PDB entry 5IUD | X-ray diffraction, 3.30 A resolution | chains A and B of the 3 polymer chains in the assembly

[Chain A]
Protein: DNA polymerase alpha catalytic subunit
Organism: Homo sapiens
Notes: EC 2.7.7.7
Reference sequence: P09884 (DPOLA_HUMAN); numbering as in UniProt (aligned over 338-1255)
Chain sequence (918 residues; row label = number of the first residue in the row):
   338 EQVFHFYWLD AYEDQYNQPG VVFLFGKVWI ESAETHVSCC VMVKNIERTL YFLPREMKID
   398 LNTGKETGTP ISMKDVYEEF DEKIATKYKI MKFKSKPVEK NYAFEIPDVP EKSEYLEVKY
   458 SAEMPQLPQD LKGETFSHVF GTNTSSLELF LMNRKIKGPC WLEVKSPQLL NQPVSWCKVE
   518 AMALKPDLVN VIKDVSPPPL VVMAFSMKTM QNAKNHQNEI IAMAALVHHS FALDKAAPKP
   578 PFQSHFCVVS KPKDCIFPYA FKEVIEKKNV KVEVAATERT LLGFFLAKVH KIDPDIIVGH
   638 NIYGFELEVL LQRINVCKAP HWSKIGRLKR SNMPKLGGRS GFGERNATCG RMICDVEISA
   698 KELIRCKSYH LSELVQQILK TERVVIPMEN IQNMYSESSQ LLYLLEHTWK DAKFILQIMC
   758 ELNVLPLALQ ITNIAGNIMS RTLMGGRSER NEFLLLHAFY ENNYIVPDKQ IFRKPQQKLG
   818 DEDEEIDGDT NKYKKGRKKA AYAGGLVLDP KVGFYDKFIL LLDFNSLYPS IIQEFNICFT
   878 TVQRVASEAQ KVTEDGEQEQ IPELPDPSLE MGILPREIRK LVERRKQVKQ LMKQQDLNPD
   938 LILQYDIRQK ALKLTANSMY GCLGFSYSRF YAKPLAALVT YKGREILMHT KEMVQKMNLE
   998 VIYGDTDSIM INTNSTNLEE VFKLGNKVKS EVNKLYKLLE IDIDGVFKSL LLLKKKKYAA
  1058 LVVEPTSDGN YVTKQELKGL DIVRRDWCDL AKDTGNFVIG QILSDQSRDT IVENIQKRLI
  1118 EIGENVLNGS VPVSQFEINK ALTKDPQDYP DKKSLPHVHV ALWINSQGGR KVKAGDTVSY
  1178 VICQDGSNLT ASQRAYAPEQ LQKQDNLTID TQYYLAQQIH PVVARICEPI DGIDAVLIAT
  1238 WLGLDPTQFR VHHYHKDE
Unresolved in the structure: 674-679, 809-835, 882-897, 1246-1255
UniProt features mapped onto this chain:
  - modified residue: Thr406 (Phosphothreonine), Lys970 (N6-succinyllysine)
From the paper describing this entry:
  - catalytic residues: Asp860, Asp1004
  - binding site for DNA template (chain B): Arg784, Lys1052, Lys1053, Lys1054, Trp1084, Asp1148, Ser1151, Ser1189, Arg1222
  - conformationally variable residues (side-chain flip): Asp860
  - binding site for DNA primer: Arg1081, Arg1082, Lys1137, Ala1138, Thr1140, Tyr1146, Leu1152, His1154

[Chain B]
Molecule: DNA template
Sequence (16 nucleotides; numbered 3 to 18; the number before each row is that of its first residue):
     3 ATGGTAGGGG AAGGAT
Unresolved in the structure: 3

[Interface between chain A and chain B]
Pairs across the interface (37; chain A residue first):
  Gly783(A) with DG5(B), phosphate contact
  Arg784(A) with DG5(B), hydrogen bond to the base
  Ser785(A) with DG5(B), hydrogen bond to the phosphate
  Ala837(A) with DT7(B), phosphate contact
  Ala838(A) with DT7(B), hydrogen bond to the phosphate
  Tyr839(A) with DG6(B), sugar contact; DT7(B), sugar contact
  Ala840(A) with DT7(B), phosphate contact; DA8(B), phosphate contact
  Gly841(A) with DT7(B), hydrogen bond to the phosphate; DA8(B), hydrogen bond to the phosphate
  Gly842(A) with DA8(B), sugar contact
  Val844(A) with DA8(B), phosphate contact; DG9(B), phosphate contact
  Gly958(A) with DG5(B), sugar contact
  Gly961(A) with DG6(B), sugar contact
  Phe962(A) with DT4(B), sugar contact; DG5(B), phosphate contact; DG6(B), phosphate contact
  Tyr964(A) with DT4(B), base contact
  Lys1052(A) with DG9(B), salt bridge to the phosphate; DG10(B), sugar contact
  Lys1053(A) with DA8(B), base contact
  Lys1054(A) with DG10(B), hydrogen bond to the phosphate; DG11(B), salt bridge to the phosphate
  Asp1078(A) with DG11(B), sugar contact
  Arg1081(A) with DG10(B), base contact
  Trp1084(A) with DG12(B), phosphate contact
  Asp1148(A) with DG15(B), phosphate contact
  Ser1151(A) with DA14(B), sugar contact
  Thr1187(A) with DA14(B), hydrogen bond to the phosphate
  Ser1189(A) with DA13(B), hydrogen bond to the phosphate; DA14(B), hydrogen bond to the phosphate
  Gln1214(A) with DA13(B), phosphate contact
  Pro1218(A) with DG12(B), phosphate contact
  Arg1222(A) with DG11(B), salt bridge to the phosphate; DG12(B), salt bridge to the phosphate
Other interface residues (no listed pair), chain A (29 interface residues in all): Tyr957, Lys1051

[Overview]
Chain A and chain B form an interface of 29 and 12 residues respectively; the contacts include 9 hydrogen
bonds and 4 salt bridges. Polar pairs include Arg784(A)-DG5(B), Ser785(A)-DG5(B) and Ala838(A)-DT7(B). The
paper reports catalytic residues Asp860(A) and Asp1004(A); a binding site for DNA template (chain B) at
Arg784(A), Lys1052(A) and Lys1053(A) among others.
Chain A is DNA polymerase alpha catalytic subunit (Homo sapiens) and chain B is DNA template; the structure,
Human DNA polymerase alpha in binary complex with a DNA:DNA template-primer, was determined by X-ray
diffraction.
